3IS1 - chain X; structure by X-ray diffraction, 2.45 A resolution.

[Chain X]
Molecule: Uro-adherence factor A
Organism: Staphylococcus saprophyticus subsp. saprophyticus
Notes: fragment: functional region, residues 376-811
UniProtKB: Q4A0V8 (UAFA_STAS1); residue numbers follow UniProt; this construct covers 376-811
Amino-acid sequence (446 residues; numbered 374 to 819; the number before each row is that of its first residue):
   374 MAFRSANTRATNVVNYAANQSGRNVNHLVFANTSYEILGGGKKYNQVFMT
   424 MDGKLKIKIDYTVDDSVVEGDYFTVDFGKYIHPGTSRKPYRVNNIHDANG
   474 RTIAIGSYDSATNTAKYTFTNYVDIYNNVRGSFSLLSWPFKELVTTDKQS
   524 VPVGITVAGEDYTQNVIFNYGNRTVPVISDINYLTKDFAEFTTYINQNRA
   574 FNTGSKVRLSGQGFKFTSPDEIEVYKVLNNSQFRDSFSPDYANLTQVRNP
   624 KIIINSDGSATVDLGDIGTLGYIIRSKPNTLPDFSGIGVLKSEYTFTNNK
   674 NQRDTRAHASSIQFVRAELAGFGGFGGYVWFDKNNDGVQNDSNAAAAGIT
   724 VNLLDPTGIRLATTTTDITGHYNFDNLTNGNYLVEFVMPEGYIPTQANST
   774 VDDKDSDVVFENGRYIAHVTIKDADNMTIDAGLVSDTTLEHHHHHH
Unresolved in the structure: 374-391, 706-716, 769-779, 796-798, 810-819
Construct notes: initiating methionine (374); expression tag (375, 812-819)
From the paper describing this entry:
  - conformationally variable residues (order/disorder transition): Lys-706 to Ser-715, Gln-769 to Ser-779, Asp-796 to Asp-798

[In short]
From the paper: conformational variability at Lys-706, Gln-769 and Asp-796.
Chain X is Uro-adherence factor A (Staphylococcus saprophyticus subsp. saprophyticus); the structure, Crystal
structure of functional region of UafA from Staphylococcus saprophyticus in C2 form at 2.45 angstrom ..., was
determined by X-ray diffraction together with 3IRP and 3IRZ from the same study.
